PDB entry 9F6F | electron microscopy, 3.75 A resolution | chains A and T of the 6 polymer chains in the assembly

== Chain A ==
Name: DNA polymerase epsilon catalytic subunit A
Organism: Homo sapiens
Notes: EC 2.7.7.7, 3.1.11.-
UniProt: Q07864 (DPOE1_HUMAN); residue numbers follow UniProt; this construct covers 1-1200
Amino-acid sequence (1200 residues; row label = number of the first residue in the row):
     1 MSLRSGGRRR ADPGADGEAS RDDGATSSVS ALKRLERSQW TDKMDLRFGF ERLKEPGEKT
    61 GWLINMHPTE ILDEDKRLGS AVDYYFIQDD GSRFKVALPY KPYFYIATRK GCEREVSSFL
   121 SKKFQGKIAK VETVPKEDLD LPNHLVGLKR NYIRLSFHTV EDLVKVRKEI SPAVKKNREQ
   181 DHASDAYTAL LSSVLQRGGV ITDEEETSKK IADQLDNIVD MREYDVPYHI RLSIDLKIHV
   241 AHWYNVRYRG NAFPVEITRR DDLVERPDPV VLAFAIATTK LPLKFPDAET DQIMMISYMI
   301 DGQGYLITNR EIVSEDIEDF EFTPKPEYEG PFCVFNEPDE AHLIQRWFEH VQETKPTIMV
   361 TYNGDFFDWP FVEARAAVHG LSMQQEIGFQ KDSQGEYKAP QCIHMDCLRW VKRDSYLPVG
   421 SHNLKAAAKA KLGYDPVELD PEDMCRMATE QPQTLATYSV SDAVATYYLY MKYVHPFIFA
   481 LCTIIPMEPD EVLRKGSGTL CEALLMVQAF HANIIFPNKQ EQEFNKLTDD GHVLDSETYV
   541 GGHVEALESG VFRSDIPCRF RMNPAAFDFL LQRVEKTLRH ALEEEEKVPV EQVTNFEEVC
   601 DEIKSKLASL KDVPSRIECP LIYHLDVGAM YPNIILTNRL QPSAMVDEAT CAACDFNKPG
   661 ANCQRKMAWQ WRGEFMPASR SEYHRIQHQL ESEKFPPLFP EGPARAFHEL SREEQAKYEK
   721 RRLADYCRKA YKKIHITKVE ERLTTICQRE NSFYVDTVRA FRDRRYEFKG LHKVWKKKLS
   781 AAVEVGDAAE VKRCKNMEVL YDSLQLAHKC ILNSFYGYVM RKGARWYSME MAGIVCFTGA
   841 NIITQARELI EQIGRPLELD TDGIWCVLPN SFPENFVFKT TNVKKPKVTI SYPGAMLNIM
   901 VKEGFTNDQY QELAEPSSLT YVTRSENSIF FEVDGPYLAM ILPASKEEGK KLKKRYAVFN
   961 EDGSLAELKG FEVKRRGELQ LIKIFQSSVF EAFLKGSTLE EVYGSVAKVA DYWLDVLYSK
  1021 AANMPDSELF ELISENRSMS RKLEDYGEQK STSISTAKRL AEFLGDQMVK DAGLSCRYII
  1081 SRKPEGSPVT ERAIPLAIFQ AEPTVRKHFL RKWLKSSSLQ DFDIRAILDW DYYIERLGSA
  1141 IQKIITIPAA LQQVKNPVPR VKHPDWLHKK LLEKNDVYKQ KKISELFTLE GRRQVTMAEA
Unresolved in the structure: 1-26, 182-212, 1198-1200
Differences from the reference sequence: engineered mutation Ala275 (Asp in Q07864), Ala277 (Glu in Q07864)
Bound ions: 4Fe-4S cluster Fe: Cys651, Cys654, Cys663, Cys747
Residues lining bound ligands:
  - 2',3'-dideoxyadenosine triphosphate (DDS): Tyr416, Asp626, Val627, Gly628, Ala629, Met630, Tyr631, Arg765, Lys769, Lys809, Asn813, Tyr816, Asp862
  - 4Fe-4S cluster (SF4): Cys651, Cys654, Phe656, Asn657, Cys663, Gln664, Cys747, Arg749
Swiss-Prot annotation at these positions:
  - modified residue: Ser1184 (Phosphoserine)
  - natural variant: Ala189 (A189T: Found in a colorectal sample), Arg231 (R231H: Found in a colorectal sample), Pro286 (P286H: Found in a colorectal sample; P286R: Found in a colorectal sample), Phe367 (F367S: Found in a colorectal sample), Val411 (V411L: In CRCS12; uncertain significance), Leu424 (L424V: In CRCS12), Pro436 (P436R: Found in a colorectal sample), Tyr458 (Y458F: In CRCS12; uncertain significance), Ser459 (S459F: Found in a colorectal sample), Arg762 (R762W: Found in a colorectal sample), Lys777 (K777N: Found in a colorectal sample), Ala1007 (A1007P: In IMAGEI; uncertain significance), 1 further natural variant entry in UniProt
From the paper describing this entry:
  - binding site for 2',3'-dideoxyadenosine triphosphate: Met630, Lys769, Lys809, Asn813
  - conformationally variable residues (domain motion): Lys769, Lys809, Asn813

== Chain T ==
Molecule: DNA template strand
Organism: synthetic construct
Sequence (38 nucleotides; numbered 1 to 38; the number before each row is that of its first residue):
     1 AAGGCTGAAC GAATTGGTGA GGGTTGGGAA GTGGAAGG
Unresolved in the structure: 1-10

== Interface between chain A and chain T ==
Contacting residue pairs (35; chain A residue first):
  Gly496(A) with DA13(T), hydrogen bond to the phosphate; DT14(T), phosphate contact
  Ser497(A) with DT14(T), phosphate contact
  Gly498(A) with DT14(T), hydrogen bond to the phosphate
  Thr499(A) with DA13(T), hydrogen bond to the phosphate; DT14(T), phosphate contact
  Thr538(A) with DG16(T), phosphate contact
  Tyr539(A) with DT15(T), sugar contact; DG16(T), sugar contact
  Val540(A) with DG17(T), phosphate contact
  Gly541(A) with DG16(T), hydrogen bond to the phosphate; DG17(T), hydrogen bond to the phosphate
  Gly542(A) with DG17(T), sugar contact
  Arg672(A) with DG17(T), salt bridge to the phosphate
  Arg728(A) with DT25(T), phosphate contact; DG26(T), salt bridge to the phosphate
  Lys732(A) with DG27(T), salt bridge to the phosphate
  Ser814(A) with DT14(T), base contact
  Gly817(A) with DT14(T), base contact; DT15(T), sugar contact
  Met820(A) with DT15(T), sugar contact
  Arg821(A) with DA13(T), base contact; DT14(T), salt bridge to the phosphate
  Lys822(A) with DA13(T), base contact; DT15(T), salt bridge to the phosphate
  Lys953(A) with DT18(T), salt bridge to the phosphate
  Arg955(A) with DG19(T), sugar contact
  Arg975(A) with DG19(T), base contact
  Val1089(A) with DG22(T), phosphate contact; DG23(T), phosphate contact
  Thr1090(A) with DG23(T), hydrogen bond to the phosphate
  Tyr1132(A) with DG21(T), phosphate contact; DG22(T), hydrogen bond to the phosphate
  Arg1136(A) with DG21(T), salt bridge to the phosphate
  Lys1143(A) with DA20(T), salt bridge to the phosphate
Also at the interface, not in a pair above, chain A (37 interface residues in all): Lys495, Val544, Cys810, Tyr816, Tyr818, Lys951, Leu952, Lys954, Glu972, Lys1050, Ile1080, Pro1088
Also at the interface, not in a pair above, chain T (16 interface residues in all): DA12, DT24

== Summary ==
37 residues of chain A face 16 of chain T across their interface; the contacts include 7 hydrogen bonds and 8
salt bridges. Among the polar pairs are Gly496(A)-DA13(T), Gly498(A)-DT14(T) and Thr499(A)-DA13(T). The paper
reports a binding site for 2',3'-dideoxyadenosine triphosphate at Met630(A), Lys769(A) and Lys809(A) among
others; conformational variability at Lys769(A), Lys809(A) and Asn813(A).
Here chain A is DNA polymerase epsilon catalytic subunit A (Homo sapiens) and chain T is DNA template strand
(synthetic construct). Entry 9F6F (Human DNA polymerase epsilon bound to DNA and PCNA (closed conformation))
was determined by electron microscopy, deposited together with 9F6D, 9F6E, 9F6I, 9F6J, 9F6K and 9F6L.
